PDB entry 5AHJ | X-ray diffraction, 2.80 A resolution | chains I and Y of the 28 polymer chains in the assembly

# Chain I
Name: Proteasome subunit beta type-3
Organism: Saccharomyces cerevisiae
Notes: EC 3.4.25.1
Reference sequence: P25451 (PSB3_YEAST); residues 0-204 here correspond to UniProt positions 1-205 (UniProt number = residue number + 1)
Amino-acid sequence (205 residues; numbered 0 to 204; the number before each row is that of its first residue; numbering starts at 0):
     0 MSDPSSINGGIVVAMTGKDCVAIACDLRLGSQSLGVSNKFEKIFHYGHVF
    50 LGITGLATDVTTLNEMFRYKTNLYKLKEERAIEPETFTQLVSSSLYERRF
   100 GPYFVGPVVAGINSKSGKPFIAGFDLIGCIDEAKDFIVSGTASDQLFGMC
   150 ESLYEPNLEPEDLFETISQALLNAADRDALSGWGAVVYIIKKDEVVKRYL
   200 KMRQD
Disordered / not traced: 0
Ion coordination: Mg2+ site 1: Asp-177, Ser-180; Mg2+ site 2: Asp-204 (shared with Ala-165(Y), Asp-168(Y), Ser-171(Y) of chain Y)
Ligand contacts: Macyranone-A (7IM; N-[(2S)-3-{[(1S)-1-carboxy-2-phenylethyl]amino}-2-methyl-3-oxopropanoyl]-L-threonyl-N-[(3S,4S)-1,3-dihydroxy-6-methylheptan-4-yl]-L-allothreoninamide): Arg-98, Pro-101, Asp-124, Leu-125, Ile-126, Cys-128
Curated features (UniProtKB/Swiss-Prot):
  - modified residue: Ser-30 (Phosphoserine)
  - cross-link: Lys-69 (Glycyl lysine isopeptide (Lys-Gly) (interchain with G-Cter in ubiquitin))

# Chain Y
Name: Proteasome subunit beta type-5
Organism: Saccharomyces cerevisiae
Notes: EC 3.4.25.1
Reference sequence: P30656 (PSB5_YEAST); residues 1-212 here correspond to UniProt positions 76-287 (UniProt number = residue number + 75)
Amino-acid sequence (212 residues; numbered 1 to 212; the number before each row is that of its first residue):
     1 TTTLAFRFQGGIIVAVDSRATAGNWVASQTVKKVIEINPFLLGTMAGGAA
    51 DCQFWETWLGSQCRLHELREKERISVAAASKILSNLVYQYKGAGLSMGTM
   101 ICGYTRKEGPTIYYVDSDGTRLKGDIFCVGSGQTFAYGVLDSNYKWDLSV
   151 EDALYLGKRSILAAAHRDAYSGGSVNLYHVTEDGWIYHGNHDVGELFWKV
   201 KEEEGSFNNVIG
Glycans and other covalent adducts: Macyranone-A (7IM) linked to Thr-1
Ion coordination: Mg2+: Ala-165, Asp-168, Ser-171 (shared with Asp-204(I) of chain I)
Ligand contacts: Macyranone-A (7IM; N-[(2S)-3-{[(1S)-1-carboxy-2-phenylethyl]amino}-2-methyl-3-oxopropanoyl]-L-threonyl-N-[(3S,4S)-1,3-dihydroxy-6-methylheptan-4-yl]-L-allothreoninamide): Arg-19, Ala-20, Thr-21, Ala-22, Ala-27, Val-31, Lys-33, Met-45, Ala-46, Gly-47, Gly-48, Ala-49, Ser-131, Tyr-170

# How chain I and chain Y interact
Contacting residue pairs - 46 pairs, chain I then chain Y:
  Leu-26(I) / Ile-211(Y)  hydrophobic
  Arg-27(I) / Ala-169(Y)
  Ser-32(I) / Arg-167(Y)
  Ser-32(I) / Asp-168(Y)
  Ser-32(I) / Ala-169(Y)  hydrogen bond (backbone-backbone)
  Ser-32(I) / Tyr-170(Y)
  Leu-33(I) / Phe-135(Y)  hydrophobic
  Leu-33(I) / Arg-167(Y)
  Gly-34(I) / Arg-167(Y)  hydrogen bond (backbone-side chain)
  Val-35(I) / Arg-167(Y)  hydrogen bond (backbone-side chain)
  Asn-37(I) / His-166(Y)
  Asn-37(I) / Asn-209(Y)  hydrogen bond (side chain-backbone)
  Asn-37(I) / Val-210(Y)
  Lys-38(I) / Asn-209(Y)  hydrogen bond (side chain-backbone)
  Lys-38(I) / Ile-211(Y)
  Gln-144(I) / Trp-25(Y)
  Asp-175(I) / Val-26(Y)
  Arg-176(I) / Trp-25(Y)
  Arg-176(I) / Val-26(Y)  hydrogen bond (side chain-backbone)
  Arg-176(I) / Ala-27(Y)  hydrogen bond (side chain-backbone)
  Arg-176(I) / Ser-28(Y)
  Asp-177(I) / Asn-24(Y)
  Asp-177(I) / Val-26(Y)
  Ala-178(I) / Asn-24(Y)  hydrogen bond (backbone-backbone)
  Ala-178(I) / Val-26(Y)
  Ala-178(I) / Ala-169(Y)
  Ala-178(I) / Tyr-170(Y)  hydrophobic
  Leu-179(I) / Asn-24(Y)
  Trp-182(I) / His-166(Y)  hydrogen bond (side chain-backbone)
  Trp-182(I) / Arg-167(Y)
  Tyr-198(I) / Ile-211(Y)  hydrophobic
  Lys-200(I) / Trp-198(Y)
  Met-201(I) / Trp-198(Y)
  Arg-202(I) / Gln-29(Y)
  Arg-202(I) / Gly-173(Y)  hydrogen bond (side chain-backbone)
  Arg-202(I) / Asp-192(Y)  salt bridge
  Arg-202(I) / Gly-194(Y)
  Gln-203(I) / His-166(Y)  hydrogen bond (backbone-side chain)
  Gln-203(I) / Phe-197(Y)
  Gln-203(I) / Trp-198(Y)
  Gln-203(I) / Val-210(Y)
  Asp-204(I) / Arg-19(Y)  salt bridge
  Asp-204(I) / Ala-165(Y)
  Asp-204(I) / Ser-171(Y)
  Asp-204(I) / Gly-172(Y)
  Asp-204(I) / Gly-173(Y)  hydrogen bond (side chain-backbone)
Other interface residues (no listed pair), chain I (23 interface residues in all): Ser-5, Gln-31
Other interface residues (no listed pair), chain Y (26 interface residues in all): Val-193, Asn-208

# Summary
Chain I and chain Y form an interface of 23 and 26 residues respectively; the contacts include 12 hydrogen
bonds and 2 salt bridges. Polar contacts include Arg-202(I)/Asp-192(Y), Asp-204(I)/Arg-19(Y) and
Gly-34(I)/Arg-167(Y). Bound to chain I: Macyranone-A. Macyranone-A is covalently linked to Thr-1(Y).
Chain I is Proteasome subunit beta type-3 and chain Y is Proteasome subunit beta type-5, both from
Saccharomyces cerevisiae; the structure, Yeast 20S proteasome in complex with Macyranone A, was determined by
X-ray diffraction.
